Entry 8D6X (electron microscopy, 3.20 A resolution); this record covers chains m and n of the 41 polymer chains in the assembly.

[Chain m (and n)]
Name: Proteasome subunit alpha
From: Mycobacterium tuberculosis
Notes: EC 3.4.25.1; chain n of this document is another copy of the same molecule, construct and numbering; everything in this record applies to it too
Reference sequence: A5U4D5 (PSA_MYCTA); numbering as in UniProt (aligned over 1-248)
Chain sequence (248 residues; row label = number of the first residue in the row):
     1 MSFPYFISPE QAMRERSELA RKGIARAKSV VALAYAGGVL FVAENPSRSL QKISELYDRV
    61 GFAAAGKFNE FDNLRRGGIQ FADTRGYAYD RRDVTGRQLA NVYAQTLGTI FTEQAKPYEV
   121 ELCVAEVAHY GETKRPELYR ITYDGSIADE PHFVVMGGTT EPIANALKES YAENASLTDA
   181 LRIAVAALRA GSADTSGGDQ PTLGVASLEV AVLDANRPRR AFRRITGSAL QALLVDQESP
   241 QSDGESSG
Unresolved in the structure: 1-7, 191-202, 235-248
Reported in the primary citation:
  - mutagenesis - E119A: abolished catalytic activity on Pup-FabD
  - mutagenesis - D144A, S146A: decreased catalytic activity on Pup-FabD

[Interface between chain m and chain n]
Pairs across the interface (14):
  Pro9(m) with Glu15(n)
  Met13(m) with Leu19(n), hydrophobic
  Asn101(m) with Asp72(n), hydrogen bond
  Gln105(m) with Asn69(n); Asp72(n), hydrogen bond; Asn73(n), hydrogen bond
  Thr112(m) with Gln114(n); Lys116(n), hydrogen bond (backbone-side chain)
  Glu137(m) with Arg48(n), salt bridge; Ser49(n)
  Tyr139(m) with Ser49(n)
  Asp144(m) with Lys67(n)
  Asp149(m) with Arg48(n), salt bridge; Ser49(n)
Other interface residues (no listed pair), chain m (14 interface residues in all): Ser8, Arg97, Ala104, Gly108, Ile147
Other interface residues (no listed pair), chain n (12 interface residues in all): Leu50, Phe68

[Summary]
14 residues of chain m and 12 residues of chain n are in contact; the contacts include 4 hydrogen bonds and 2
salt bridges. Among the polar pairs are Glu137(m)-Arg48(n), Asp149(m)-Arg48(n) and Asn101(m)-Asp72(n). From
the paper: D144A and S146A of chain m reduce catalytic activity on Pup-FabD; E119A of chain m abolishes
catalytic activity on Pup-FabD.
Both chains are Proteasome subunit alpha (Mycobacterium tuberculosis). Entry 8D6X (Structure of the
Mycobacterium tuberculosis 20S proteasome bound to the ATP-bound Mpa ATPase) was determined by electron
microscopy (same publication as 8D6V, 8D6W and 8D6Y).
